8WIF - chains a and m of the 23 polymer chains in the assembly; structure by electron microscopy, 2.90 A resolution.

Chain a:
Molecule: 16S rRNA
From: Mycolicibacterium smegmatis MC2 155
Sequence (1528 nucleotides; numbered 1 to 1528; the number before each row is that of its first residue):
     1 UUUUUGUUUG GAGAGUUUGA UCCUGGCUCA GGACGAACGC UGGCGGCGUG CUUAACACAU
    61 GCAAGUCGAA CGGAAAGGCC CUUUCGGGGG UACUCGAGUG GCGAACGGGU GAGUAACACG
   121 UGGGUGAUCU GCCCUGCACU UUGGGAUAAG CCUGGGAAAC UGGGUCUAAU ACCGAAUACA
   181 CCCUGCUGGU CGCAUGGCCU GGUAGGGGAA AGCUUUUGCG GUGUGGGAUG GGCCCGCGGC
   241 CUAUCAGCUU GUUGGUGGGG UGAUGGCCUA CCAAGGCGAC GACGGGUAGC CGGCCUGAGA
   301 GGGUGACCGG CCACACUGGG ACUGAGAUAC GGCCCAGACU CCUACGGGAG GCAGCAGUGG
   361 GGAAUAUUGC ACAAUGGGCG CAAGCCUGAU GCAGCGACGC CGCGUGAGGG AUGACGGCCU
   421 UCGGGUUGUA AACCUCUUUC AGCACAGACG AAGCGCAAGU GACGGUAUGU GCAGAAGAAG
   481 GACCGGCCAA CUACGUGCCA GCAGCCGCGG UAAUACGUAG GGUCCGAGCG UUGUCCGGAA
   541 UUACUGGGCG UAAAGAGCUC GUAGGUGGUU UGUCGCGUUG UUCGUGAAAA CUCACAGCUU
   601 AACUGUGGGC GUGCGGGCGA UACGGGCAGA CUAGAGUACU GCAGGGGAGA CUGGAAUUCC
   661 UGGUGUAGCG GUGGAAUGCG CAGAUAUCAG GAGGAACACC GGUGGCGAAG GCGGGUCUCU
   721 GGGCAGUAAC UGACGCUGAG GAGCGAAAGC GUGGGGAGCG AACAGGAUUA GAUACCCUGG
   781 UAGUCCACGC CGUAAACGGU GGGUACUAGG UGUGGGUUUC CUUCCUUGGG AUCCGUGCCG
   841 UAGCUAACGC AUUAAGUACC CCGCCUGGGG AGUACGGCCG CAAGGCUAAA ACUCAAAGGA
   901 AUUGACGGGG GCCCGCACAA GCGGCGGAGC AUGUGGAUUA AUUCGAUGCA ACGCGAAGAA
   961 CCUUACCUGG GUUUGACAUG CACAGGACGC CGGCAGAGAU GUCGGUUCCC UUGUGGCCUG
  1021 UGUGCAGGUG GUGCAUGGCU GUCGUCAGCU CGUGUCGUGA GAUGUUGGGU UAAGUCCCGC
  1081 AACGAGCGCA ACCCUUGUCU CAUGUUGCCA GCACGUUAUG GUGGGGACUC GUGAGAGACU
  1141 GCCGGGGUCA ACUCGGAGGA AGGUGGGGAU GACGUCAAGU CAUCAUGCCC CUUAUGUCCA
  1201 GGGCUUCACA CAUGCUACAA UGGCCGGUAC AAAGGGCUGC GAUGCCGUGA GGUGGAGCGA
  1261 AUCCUUUCAA AGCCGGUCUC AGUUCGGAUC GGGGUCUGCA ACUCGACCCC GUGAAGUCGG
  1321 AGUCGCUAGU AAUCGCAGAU CAGCAACGCU GCGGUGAAUA CGUUCCCGGG CCUUGUACAC
  1381 ACCGCCCGUC ACGUCAUGAA AGUCGGUAAC ACCCGAAGCC GGUGGCCUAA CCCUUGUGGA
  1441 GGGAGCCGUC GAAGGUGGGA UCGGCGAUUG GGACGAAGUC GUAACAAGGU AGCCGUACCG
  1501 GAAGGUGCGG CUGGAUCACC UCCUUUCU
Not modelled in the structure: 1-6, 1524-1528

Chain m:
Protein: 30S ribosomal protein S12
From: Mycolicibacterium smegmatis MC2 155
UniProt: A0QS96 (RS12_MYCS2); residue numbers follow UniProt; this construct covers 1-124
Chain sequence (124 residues; row label = number of the first residue in the row):
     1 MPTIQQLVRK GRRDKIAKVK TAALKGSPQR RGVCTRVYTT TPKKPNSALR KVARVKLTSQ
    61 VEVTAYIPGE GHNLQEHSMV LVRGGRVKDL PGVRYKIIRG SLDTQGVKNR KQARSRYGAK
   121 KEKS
Not modelled in the structure: 1, 124
Curated features (UniProtKB/Swiss-Prot):
  - modified residue: Asp89 (3-methylthioaspartic acid)

Chain a / chain m interface:
Residue-residue contacts (116):
  G26(a) with Lys15(m), salt bridge to the phosphate
  U28(a) with Lys20(m), salt bridge to the phosphate
  A36(a) with Pro28(m), base contact
  A37(a) with Gln29(m), hydrogen bond to the sugar
  C38(a) with Gln29(m), sugar contact; Ile98(m), sugar contact; Ser101(m), phosphate contact
  G39(a) with Ser101(m), phosphate contact; Ser115(m), hydrogen bond to the sugar; Gly118(m), sugar contact
  C40(a) with Arg114(m), hydrogen bond to the sugar; Ser115(m), sugar contact; Ala119(m), sugar contact; Lys120(m), salt bridge to the phosphate; Lys121(m), phosphate contact
  U41(a) with Lys120(m), phosphate contact; Lys121(m), hydrogen bond to the phosphate
  C241(a) with Arg13(m), salt bridge to the phosphate
  U242(a) with Arg13(m), salt bridge to the phosphate
  G362(a) with Arg30(m), phosphate contact; Arg31(m), salt bridge to the phosphate; Thr58(m), phosphate contact
  A363(a) with Ser27(m), base contact; Pro28(m), base contact; Gln29(m), base contact; Arg30(m), salt bridge to the phosphate; Arg31(m), salt bridge to the phosphate; Thr58(m), hydrogen bond to the phosphate; Leu81(m), sugar contact
  G480(a) with Lys121(m), phosphate contact
  G481(a) with Arg114(m), salt bridge to the phosphate; Ser115(m), phosphate contact; Lys121(m), salt bridge to the phosphate
  A482(a) with Ala113(m), phosphate contact; Arg114(m), hydrogen bond to the phosphate; Ser115(m), hydrogen bond to the phosphate
  C483(a) with Ala113(m), phosphate contact; Arg116(m), salt bridge to the phosphate
  C498(a) with Ser47(m), sugar contact
  C499(a) with Ser47(m), hydrogen bond to the phosphate
  A500(a) with Ala48(m), phosphate contact; Leu49(m), hydrogen bond to the phosphate; Glu70(m), hydrogen bond to the sugar
  G501(a) with Arg50(m), hydrogen bond to the base; Lys51(m), salt bridge to the phosphate; Gly69(m), phosphate contact; Glu70(m), phosphate contact
  C502(a) with Asn46(m), base contact; Arg50(m), base contact; Tyr66(m), hydrogen bond to the phosphate; Pro68(m), phosphate contact; Gly69(m), hydrogen bond to the phosphate; Asp89(m), hydrogen bond to the base
  A503(a) with Arg50(m), base contact; Val87(m), base contact; Lys88(m), base contact; Asp89(m), hydrogen bond to the base; Arg116(m), salt bridge to the phosphate
  G504(a) with Arg86(m), hydrogen bond to the phosphate
  C505(a) with Lys88(m), phosphate contact
  C506(a) with Lys88(m), salt bridge to the phosphate
  G507(a) with Asn46(m), hydrogen bond to the base; Asp89(m), base contact
  C508(a) with Asn46(m), base contact
  G509(a) with Asn46(m), base contact; Ser47(m), hydrogen bond to the base
  G517(a) with Glu70(m), sugar contact; Arg110(m), salt bridge to the phosphate
  U518(a) with Arg110(m), salt bridge to the phosphate; Lys111(m), hydrogen bond to the phosphate; Gln112(m), hydrogen bond to the phosphate
  A519(a) with Lys111(m), phosphate contact; Gln112(m), hydrogen bond to the phosphate
  U531(a) with Arg83(m), sugar contact
  U532(a) with Pro28(m), hydrogen bond to the sugar; Gln29(m), base contact; Arg83(m), sugar contact; Gly84(m), hydrogen bond to the sugar
  G533(a) with Thr21(m), phosphate contact; Leu24(m), sugar contact; Ser27(m), sugar contact; Pro28(m), sugar contact; Gly84(m), phosphate contact
  U534(a) with Lys20(m), phosphate contact
  U541(a) with Lys15(m), hydrogen bond to the base
  U542(a) with Arg12(m), base contact; Arg13(m), hydrogen bond to the base; Asp14(m), hydrogen bond to the sugar; Lys15(m), base contact
  A543(a) with Arg12(m), base contact
  C544(a) with Leu7(m), phosphate contact; Arg12(m), salt bridge to the phosphate
  G547(a) with Pro2(m), base contact; Arg12(m), hydrogen bond to the base
  G548(a) with Pro2(m), base contact
  G565(a) with Gln5(m), sugar contact
  A739(a) with Arg9(m), sugar contact
  C861(a) with Thr3(m), phosphate contact
  C862(a) with Thr3(m), phosphate contact; Gln5(m), phosphate contact; Gln6(m), phosphate contact; Arg9(m), salt bridge to the phosphate
  G863(a) with Gln6(m), hydrogen bond to the phosphate; Arg9(m), salt bridge to the phosphate; Lys10(m), salt bridge to the phosphate
  C864(a) with Pro2(m), base contact; Lys10(m), salt bridge to the phosphate
  U866(a) with Arg12(m), base contact; Lys15(m), sugar contact
  G867(a) with Lys15(m), salt bridge to the phosphate
  A891(a) with Lys18(m), salt bridge to the phosphate
  C892(a) with Arg94(m), salt bridge to the phosphate
  U893(a) with Gly92(m), phosphate contact; Arg94(m), salt bridge to the phosphate
  C894(a) with Lys43(m), salt bridge to the phosphate
  A1476(a) with Lys44(m), base contact
Also at the interface, not in a pair above, chain a (59 interface residues in all): C29, G530, G564, C865, A895
Also at the interface, not in a pair above, chain m (61 interface residues in all): Gly26, Pro91, Arg99, Gly100, Asn109, Tyr117

In short:
Chain a and chain m form an interface of 59 and 61 residues respectively; the contacts include 28 hydrogen
bonds and 26 salt bridges. Among the polar pairs are G501(a)-Arg50(m), C502(a)-Asp89(m) and A503(a)-Asp89(m).
Chain a is 16S rRNA and chain m is 30S ribosomal protein S12, both from Mycolicibacterium smegmatis MC2 155;
the structure, Cryo- EM structure of Mycobacterium smegmatis 30S ribosomal subunit (body 2) of 70S ribosome
and RafH, was determined by electron microscopy together with 8WHX, 8WHY, 8WI7, 8WI8, 8WI9, 8WIB, 8WIC and
8WID from the same study.
